8PHK - chains I and A of the 9 polymer chains in the assembly; structure by electron microscopy, 3.10 A resolution.

Chain I:
Name: DNA-directed RNA polymerase subunit beta
Source organism: Escherichia coli
Notes: EC 2.7.7.6
UniProtKB: P0A8V2 (RPOB_ECOLI); numbering as in UniProt (aligned over 1-1342)
Sequence (1342 residues; row label = number of the first residue in the row):
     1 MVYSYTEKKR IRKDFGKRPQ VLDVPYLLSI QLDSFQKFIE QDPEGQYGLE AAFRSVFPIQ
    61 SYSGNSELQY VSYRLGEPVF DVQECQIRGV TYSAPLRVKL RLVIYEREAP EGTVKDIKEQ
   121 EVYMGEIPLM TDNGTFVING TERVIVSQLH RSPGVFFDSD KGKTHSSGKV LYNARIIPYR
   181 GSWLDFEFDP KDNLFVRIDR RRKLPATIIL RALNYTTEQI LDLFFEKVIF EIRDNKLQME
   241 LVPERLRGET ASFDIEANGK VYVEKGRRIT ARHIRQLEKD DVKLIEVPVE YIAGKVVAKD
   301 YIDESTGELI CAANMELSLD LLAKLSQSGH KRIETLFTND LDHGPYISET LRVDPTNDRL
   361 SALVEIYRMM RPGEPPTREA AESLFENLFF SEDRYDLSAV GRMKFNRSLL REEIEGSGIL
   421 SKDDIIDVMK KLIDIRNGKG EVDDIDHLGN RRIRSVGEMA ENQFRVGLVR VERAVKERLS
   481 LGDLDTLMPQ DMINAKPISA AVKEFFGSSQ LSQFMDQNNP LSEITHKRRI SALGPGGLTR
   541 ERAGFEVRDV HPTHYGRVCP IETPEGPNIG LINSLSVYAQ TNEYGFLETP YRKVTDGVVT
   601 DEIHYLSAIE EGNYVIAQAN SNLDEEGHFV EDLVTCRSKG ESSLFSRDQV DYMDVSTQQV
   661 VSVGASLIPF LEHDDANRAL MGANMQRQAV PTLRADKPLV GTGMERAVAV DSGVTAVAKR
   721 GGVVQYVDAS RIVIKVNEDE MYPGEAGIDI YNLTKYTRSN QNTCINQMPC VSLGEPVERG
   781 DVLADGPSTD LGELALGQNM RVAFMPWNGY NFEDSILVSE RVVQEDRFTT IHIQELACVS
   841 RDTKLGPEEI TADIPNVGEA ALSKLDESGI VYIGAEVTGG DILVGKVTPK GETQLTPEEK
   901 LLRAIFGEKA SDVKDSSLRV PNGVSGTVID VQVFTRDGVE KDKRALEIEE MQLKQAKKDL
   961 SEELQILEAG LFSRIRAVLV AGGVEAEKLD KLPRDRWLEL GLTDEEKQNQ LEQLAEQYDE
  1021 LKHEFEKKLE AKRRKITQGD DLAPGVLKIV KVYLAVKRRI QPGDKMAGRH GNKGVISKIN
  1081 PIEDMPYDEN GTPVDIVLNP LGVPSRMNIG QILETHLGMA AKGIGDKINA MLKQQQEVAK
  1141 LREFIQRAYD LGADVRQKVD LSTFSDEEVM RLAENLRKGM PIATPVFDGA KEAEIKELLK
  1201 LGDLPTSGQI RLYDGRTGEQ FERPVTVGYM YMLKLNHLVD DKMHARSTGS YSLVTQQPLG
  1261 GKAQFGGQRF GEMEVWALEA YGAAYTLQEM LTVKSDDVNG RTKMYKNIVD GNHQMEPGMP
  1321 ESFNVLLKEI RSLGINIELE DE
Not modelled in the structure: 891-911
Swiss-Prot annotation at these positions:
  - modified residue (N6-acetyllysine): Lys1022, Lys1200
  - mutagenesis: Ile561 (I561S: Resistant to antibiotics salinamide A and B), Ile569 (I569S: Resistant to antibiotics salinamide A and B), Ala665 (A665E: Resistant to antibiotics salinamide A and B), Asp675 (D675A/G: Resistant to antibiotics salinamide A and B), Asn677 (N677H/K: Resistant to antibiotics salinamide A and B), Leu680 (L680M: Resistant to antibiotics salinamide A and B), Glu813 (E813K: Disrupts the enzyme's active center)

Chain A:
Molecule: non-template DNA
Sequence (40 nucleotides; numbered 1 to 40; the number before each row is that of its first residue):
     1 CACCACCACG CGGGCGGTAG CGTGCTTTTT TCGATCTTCC
Not modelled in the structure: 1-2

How chain I and chain A interact:
Pairs across the interface (22; chain I residue first):
  Arg151(I) - DG24(A)  hydrogen bond to the base
  Arg175(I) - DG24(A)  salt bridge to the phosphate
  Ser182(I) - DC21(A)  phosphate contact
  Trp183(I) - DT23(A)  base contact
  Asp199(I) - DC21(A)  phosphate contact
  Asp199(I) - DG22(A)  base contact
  Asp199(I) - DT23(A)  hydrogen bond to the base
  Arg200(I) - DT23(A)  hydrogen bond to the phosphate
  Arg200(I) - DG24(A)  salt bridge to the phosphate
  Arg201(I) - DG22(A)  hydrogen bond to the base
  Arg371(I) - DG20(A)  salt bridge to the phosphate
  Leu384(I) - DG20(A)  phosphate contact
  Arg394(I) - DG20(A)  salt bridge to the phosphate
  Ile445(I) - DG24(A)  base contact
  Asp446(I) - DG24(A)  base contact
  Arg470(I) - DG16(A)  salt bridge to the phosphate
  Arg470(I) - DG17(A)  phosphate contact
  Arg473(I) - DG17(A)  salt bridge to the phosphate
  Arg473(I) - DT18(A)  phosphate contact
  Leu538(I) - DG24(A)  base contact
  Arg542(I) - DC25(A)  phosphate contact
  Val547(I) - DG24(A)  base contact
Also at the interface, not in a pair above, chain I (18 interface residues in all): Gly181
Also at the interface, not in a pair above, chain A (10 interface residues in all): DA19

In short:
Chain I and chain A form an interface of 18 and 10 residues respectively, with 4 hydrogen bonds and 6 salt
bridges. Polar pairs include Arg151(I)-DG24(A), Asp199(I)-DT23(A) and Arg201(I)-DG22(A). Curated annotation
(UniProt) lists 7 mutagenesis sites on chain I.
Chain I is DNA-directed RNA polymerase subunit beta (Escherichia coli) and chain A is non-template DNA; the
structure, fully recruited RfaH bound to E. coli transcription complex paused at ops site, was determined by
electron microscopy (same publication as 8PEN, 8PFG, 8PFJ, 8PH9, 8PIB, 8PID, 8PIL and 8PIM).
